9B8B - chains K and A of the 14 polymer chains in the assembly; structure by electron microscopy, 3.20 A resolution.

Chain K:
Name: RM20A3 fragment antigen binding heavy chain
Organism: Macaca mulatta
Chain sequence (124 residues; each row starts with the number of its first residue; a row labelled like 82A-82C holds insertion residues (82A, then the next letters in order)):
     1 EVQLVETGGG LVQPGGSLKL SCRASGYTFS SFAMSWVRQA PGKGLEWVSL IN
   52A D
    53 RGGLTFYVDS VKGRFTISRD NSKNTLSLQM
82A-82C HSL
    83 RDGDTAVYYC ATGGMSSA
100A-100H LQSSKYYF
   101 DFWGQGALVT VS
Disulfides: Cys22-Cys92

Chain A:
Name: Envelope glycoprotein gp160
Organism: Human immunodeficiency virus 1
Reference sequence: Q2N0S6 (Q2N0S6_9HIV1); aligned to UniProt positions 30-497 over residues 31-508 (the alignment contains insertions or deletions, so no single offset holds)
Chain sequence (504 residues; each row starts with the number of its first residue; note: 10 numbers in that range are skipped by the numbering (no residue carries them; nothing is unmodelled there); numbering starts at 0):
     0 MGILPSPGMP ALLSLVSLLS VLLMGCVAET GAENLWVTVY YGVPVWKDAE TTLFCASDAK
    60 AYETEKHNVW ATHACVSTDP NPQEIHLENV TEEFNMWKNN MVEQMHEDII SLWDQSLKPC
   120 VKLTPLCVGL QCTNVTNNIT DD
   150 MRGELKNCSF NATTELRNKR QKVYSLFYRL DIVPMVDLWT NYRLISCNTS AITQACPKVS
   210 FEPIPIHYCA PAGFAILKCK DKKFNGTGPC QNVSTVQCTH GIKPVVSTQL LLNGSLAEEE
   270 VIIRSENITN NAKNILVQLN TSVQINCTRP NNNTVKSIRI
   311 GPGQAFYYTG DIIGDIRQAH CNVSKATWNE TLGKVVKQLR KHFGNNTIIR FAQSSGGDLE
   371 VTTHSFNCGG EFFYCNTSGL FNSTW
   397 ISNTSVQGSN STGSNDSITL PCRIKQIINM WQRIGQAMYA PPIQGVIRCV SNITGLILTR
   457 DGGSTNSTTE TFRPGGGDMR DNWRSELYKY KVVKIEPLGV APTRCKRRVV GRRRRRR
Unresolved in the structure: 0-31, 59-81, 397-412, 460-462, 505-513
Sequence notes: initiating methionine (0); expression tag (1-30, 509-513); conflict Ser76 (Pro75 in Q2N0S6), Glu106 (Thr105 in Q2N0S6), Gly128 (Thr127 in Q2N0S6), 22 further conflict positions vs the reference (Q2N0S6) not listed
Disulfides: Cys119-Cys205, Cys126-Cys196, Cys131-Cys157, Cys218-Cys247, Cys228-Cys239, Cys378-Cys445, Cys385-Cys418
Glycans and other covalent adducts: N-acetylglucosamine (NAG) linked to Asn88, Asn133, Asn156, Asn160, Asn197, Asn234, Asn241, Asn262, Asn276, Asn289, Asn295, Asn301, Asn332, Asn386, Asn448
What the authors report for this chain:
  - post-translational modification sites: Asn160
  - mutagenesis - R169E/K171E: abolished binding to long-HCDR3 Apex bnAbs

Interface between chain K and chain A:
Pairs across the interface (10; chain K residue first):
  Ser98(K) with Arg500(A), hydrogen bond
  Ala100(K) with Thr499(A); Arg500(A), hydrogen bond (backbone-backbone)
  Leu100A(K) with Tyr39(A); Thr499(A)
  Gln100B(K) with Arg500(A), hydrogen bond (backbone-side chain)
  Ser100C(K) with Glu32(A); Arg500(A)
  Ser100D(K) with Arg500(A)
  Tyr100F(K) with Arg500(A)
Other interface residues (no listed pair), chain K (8 interface residues in all): Ser99

Summary:
8 residues of chain K face 4 of chain A across their interface; the contacts include 3 hydrogen bonds. Polar
pairs include Ser98(K)-Arg500(A), Gln100B(K)-Arg500(A) and Ala100(K)-Arg500(A). From the paper: R169E/K171E of
chain A abolish binding to long-HCDR3 Apex bnAbs; a modification site at Asn160(A).
Here chain K is RM20A3 fragment antigen binding heavy chain (Macaca mulatta) and chain A is Envelope
glycoprotein gp160 (Human immunodeficiency virus 1). Entry 9B8B (RM038 Fab in complex with Apex-GT 6.2 trimer
and RM20A3 Fab) was determined by electron microscopy together with 9MPX, 9MQG, 9B8C, 9MPB and 9MPC from the
same study.
